PDB entry 6RYD | X-ray diffraction, 1.57 A resolution | chains B and C of the 4 polymer chains in the assembly

# Chain B
Protein: Protein WUSCHEL
From: Arabidopsis thaliana
UniProtKB: Q9SB92 (WUS_ARATH); numbering as in UniProt (aligned over 34-103)
Sequence (76 residues; each row starts with the number of its first residue):
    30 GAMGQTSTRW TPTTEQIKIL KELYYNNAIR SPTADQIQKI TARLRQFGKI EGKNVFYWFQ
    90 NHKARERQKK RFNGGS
Unresolved in the structure: 30-36, 96-105
Construct notes: expression tag (30-33, 104-105)
From the paper describing this entry:
  - binding site for the 16-nt DNA strand (chain C): Arg-38, Lys-82, Asn-83, Tyr-86, Asn-90, Lys-92, Arg-94
  - binding site for the 16-nt DNA strand: Gln-89, Arg-96
  - specificity-determining residues: Arg-94
  - binding site for the 16-nt DNA strand: Ala-93
  - self-association interface (contacts with another copy of this molecule): Ile-66, Phe-85
  - mutagenesis - T35R, S36R: unchanged binding to TGAA probe
  - mutagenesis - R94K (40-fold): decreased binding to TGAA probe
  - mutagenesis - T35R, S36R, R94K: increased binding to TAAT probe

# Chain C
Molecule: 16-nt DNA strand
Sequence (16 nucleotides; row label = number of the first residue in the row):
     1 AGTGTATGAA TGAACG

# Interface between chain B and chain C
Contacting residue pairs - 16 pairs, chain B then chain C:
  Arg-38(B) / DG8(C)  phosphate contact
  Arg-38(B) / DA9(C)  phosphate contact
  Trp-39(B) / DG8(C)  sugar contact
  Trp-39(B) / DA9(C)  hydrogen bond to the phosphate
  Pro-41(B) / DG8(C)  phosphate contact
  Lys-82(B) / DA10(C)  salt bridge to the phosphate
  Asn-83(B) / DA9(C)  hydrogen bond to the phosphate
  Tyr-86(B) / DA9(C)  sugar contact
  Tyr-86(B) / DA10(C)  base contact
  Tyr-86(B) / DT11(C)  base contact
  Trp-87(B) / DG8(C)  phosphate contact
  Gln-89(B) / DT11(C)  hydrogen bond to the base
  Asn-90(B) / DG8(C)  base contact
  Asn-90(B) / DA9(C)  hydrogen bond to the base
  Arg-94(B) / DT7(C)  sugar contact
  Arg-94(B) / DG8(C)  hydrogen bond to the base
Also at the interface, not in a pair above, chain C (6 interface residues in all): DA6

# Overview
10 residues of chain B face 6 of chain C across their interface, with 5 hydrogen bonds and 1 salt bridge.
Polar contacts include Gln-89(B)/DT11(C), Asn-90(B)/DA9(C) and Arg-94(B)/DG8(C). The paper reports a binding
site for the 16-nt DNA strand (chain C) at Arg-38(B), Lys-82(B) and Asn-83(B) among others; T35R, S36R and
R94K of chain B increase binding to TAAT probe.
Chain B is Protein WUSCHEL (Arabidopsis thaliana) and chain C is a 16-nt DNA strand; the structure, WUS-HD
bound to TGAA DNA, was determined by X-ray diffraction (same publication as 6RY3, 6RYI and 6RYL).
